5JW4 - chains M and N of the 12 polymer chains in the assembly; structure by X-ray diffraction, 3.70 A resolution.

[Chain M]
Name: MEDI8852 heavy chain
Organism: Homo sapiens
Amino-acid sequence (227 residues; numbered 1 to 228; 1 number in that range is skipped by the numbering (no residue carries it; nothing is unmodelled there); the number before each row is that of its first residue):
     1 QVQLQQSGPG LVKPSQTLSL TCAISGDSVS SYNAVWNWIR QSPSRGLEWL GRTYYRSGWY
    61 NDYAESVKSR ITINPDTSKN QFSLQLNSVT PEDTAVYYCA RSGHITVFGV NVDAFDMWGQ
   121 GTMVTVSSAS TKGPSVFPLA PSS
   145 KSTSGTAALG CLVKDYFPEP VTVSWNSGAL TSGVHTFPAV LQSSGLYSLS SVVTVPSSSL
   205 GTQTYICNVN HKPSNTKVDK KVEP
Unresolved in the structure: 145-148
Cystine bridges: Cys22-Cys99, Cys155-Cys211

[Chain N]
Name: MEDI8852 light chain
Organism: Homo sapiens
Amino-acid sequence (206 residues; row label = number of the first residue in the row):
     4 MTQSPSSLSA SVGDRVTITC RTSQSLSSYT HWYQQKPGKA PKLLIYAASS RGSGVPSRFS
    64 GSGSGTDFTL TISSLQPEDF ATYYCQQSRT FGQGTKVEIK RTVAAPSVFI FPPSDEQLKS
   124 GTASVVCLLN NFYPREAKVQ WKVDNALQSG NSQESVTEQD SKDSTYSLSS TLTLSKADYE
   184 KHKVYACEVT HQGLSSPVTK SFNRGE
Cystine bridges: Cys23-Cys88, Cys130-Cys190
Reported in the primary citation:
  - conformationally variable residues (loop rearrangement): Gln27 to Tyr32
  - contacts within the chain: Thr33-Phe71

[Chain M / chain N interface]
Contacting residue pairs (56; chain M residue first):
  Gln41(M) - Gln38(N)  hydrogen bond
  Gln41(M) - Tyr87(N)  hydrogen bond
  Leu47(M) - Tyr87(N)  hydrophobic
  Leu47(M) - Phe94(N)
  Trp49(M) - Arg92(N)
  Arg52(M) - Arg92(N)
  Tyr98(M) - Gln38(N)  hydrogen bond
  Tyr98(M) - Lys42(N)
  Tyr98(M) - Ala43(N)  hydrophobic
  Ile105(M) - Leu46(N)  hydrophobic
  Ile105(M) - Tyr49(N)  hydrophobic
  Val107(M) - Ser31(N)
  Val110(M) - Tyr32(N)
  Val112(M) - Ser31(N)
  Val112(M) - Tyr32(N)  hydrophobic
  Val112(M) - His34(N)
  Asp113(M) - His34(N)
  Asp113(M) - Gln89(N)  hydrogen bond (backbone-side chain)
  Asp113(M) - Ser91(N)
  Asp113(M) - Arg92(N)  salt bridge
  Ala114(M) - His34(N)
  Ala114(M) - Tyr36(N)
  Phe115(M) - Tyr36(N)  hydrogen bond (backbone-side chain)
  Phe115(M) - Leu46(N)
  Phe115(M) - Phe94(N)  hydrophobic
  Trp118(M) - Tyr36(N)  hydrophobic
  Trp118(M) - Pro44(N)
  Gly119(M) - Ala43(N)
  Phe137(M) - Ser117(N)
  Phe137(M) - Gln120(N)
  Leu139(M) - Phe114(N)
  Leu139(M) - Val129(N)  hydrophobic
  Ala140(M) - Phe114(N)
  Ala152(M) - Phe112(N)  hydrophobic
  Ala152(M) - Phe114(N)
  Leu156(M) - Ser127(N)
  Lys158(M) - Gln120(N)
  Lys158(M) - Ser127(N)
  His179(M) - Asn133(N)
  His179(M) - Asn134(N)  hydrogen bond
  His179(M) - Ser170(N)
  Phe181(M) - Leu131(N)  hydrophobic
  Phe181(M) - Ser158(N)
  Phe181(M) - Thr160(N)
  Phe181(M) - Ser170(N)
  Phe181(M) - Leu171(N)
  Phe181(M) - Ser172(N)
  Pro182(M) - Ser158(N)  hydrogen bond (backbone-side chain)
  Pro182(M) - Val159(N)
  Val184(M) - Gln156(N)
  Val184(M) - Glu157(N)
  Val184(M) - Ser158(N)
  Leu185(M) - Gln156(N)  hydrogen bond (backbone-side chain)
  Gln186(M) - Gln156(N)
  Thr198(M) - Asn133(N)
  Lys224(M) - Glu119(N)  salt bridge
Interface residues without a listed pair, chain M (34 interface residues in all): Ile39, Glu48, Asp62, Asp116, Pro138, Thr150
Interface residues without a listed pair, chain N (37 interface residues in all): Ala50, Thr125, Asp163, Thr176

[Summary]
The interface between chain M and chain N involves 34 residues on one side and 37 on the other, with 8
hydrogen bonds and 2 salt bridges. Among the polar pairs are Asp113(M)-Arg92(N), Lys224(M)-Glu119(N) and
Gln41(M)-Gln38(N). From the paper: conformational variability at Gln27(N); contacts within the chain involving
Thr33(N) and Phe71(N).
Chain M is MEDI8852 heavy chain and chain N is MEDI8852 light chain, both from Homo sapiens; the structure,
Structure of MEDI8852 Fab Fragment in Complex with H5 HA, was determined by X-ray diffraction, deposited
together with 5JW3 and 5JW5.
